7SEW - chain A; structure by X-ray diffraction, 1.72 A resolution.

# Chain A
Protein: Histidine N-alpha-methyltransferase
From: Mycobacterium tuberculosis
Notes: EC 2.1.1.44
UniProt: A0A045KE74 (A0A045KE74_MYCTX); residue numbers follow UniProt; this construct covers 3-321
Chain sequence (321 residues; row label = number of the first residue in the row):
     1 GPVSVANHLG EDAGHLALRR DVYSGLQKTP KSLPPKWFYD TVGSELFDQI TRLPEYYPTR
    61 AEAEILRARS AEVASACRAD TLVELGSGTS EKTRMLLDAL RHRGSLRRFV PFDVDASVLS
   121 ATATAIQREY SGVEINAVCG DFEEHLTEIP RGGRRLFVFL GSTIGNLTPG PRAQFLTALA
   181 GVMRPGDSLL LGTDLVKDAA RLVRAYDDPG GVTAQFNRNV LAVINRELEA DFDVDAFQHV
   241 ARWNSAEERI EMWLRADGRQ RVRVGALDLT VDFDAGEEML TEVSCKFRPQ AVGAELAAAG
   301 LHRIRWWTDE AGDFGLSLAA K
Sequence notes: expression tag (1-2)
Small-molecule neighbours: N-(cyclopent-3-ene-1-carbonyl)-L-histidine (A1I): Tyr39, Phe47, Ile50, Tyr56, Gly161, Ser162, Thr163, Asn166, Tyr206, Thr213, Phe216, Glu282, Ser284
What the authors report for this chain:
  - conformationally variable residues (side-chain flip): Glu282
  - binding site for N-(cyclopent-3-ene-1-carbonyl)-L-histidine: Asn166

# Summary
Ligands of chain A: N-(cyclopent-3-ene-1-carbonyl)-L-histidine. The paper reports a binding site for
N-(cyclopent-3-ene-1-carbonyl)-L-histidine at Asn166; conformational variability at Glu282.
Chain A is Histidine N-alpha-methyltransferase (Mycobacterium tuberculosis); the structure, M. tb EgtD in
complex with HD6, was determined by X-ray diffraction together with 7SCF, 7SEX, 7SEY, 7SF4 and 7SF5 from the
same study.
